3BDQ - chains A and B; structure by X-ray diffraction, 2.00 A resolution.

[Chain A (and B)]
Protein: Sterol carrier protein 2-like 2
Source organism: Aedes aegypti
Notes: chain B of this document is another copy of the same molecule, construct and numbering; everything in this record applies to it too
UniProt: Q0GY13 (Q0GY13_AEDAE); residues 1-105 here = UniProt positions 1-105
Chain sequence (110 residues; each row starts with the number of its first residue; numbers below 1 keep their minus sign (Ser-4 is residue -4)):
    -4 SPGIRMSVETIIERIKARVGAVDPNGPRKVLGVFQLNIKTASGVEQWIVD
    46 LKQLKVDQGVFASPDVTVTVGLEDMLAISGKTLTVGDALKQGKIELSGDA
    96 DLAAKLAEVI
Unresolved in the structure: -4 to -3 (chain B: fully traced)
Differences from the reference sequence: expression tag (-4 to 0)

[Interface between chain A and chain B]
Contacting residue pairs - 25 pairs, chain A then chain B:
  Lys76(A) - Lys85(B)
  Gly81(A) - Gly81(B)
  Leu84(A) - Leu84(B)  hydrophobic
  Leu84(A) - Glu103(B)
  Lys85(A) - Glu103(B)
  Gly87(A) - Glu103(B)
  Leu91(A) - Ala95(B)
  Leu91(A) - Asp96(B)
  Leu91(A) - Ala99(B)  hydrophobic
  Ser92(A) - Ala95(B)
  Gly93(A) - Gly93(B)
  Gly93(A) - Asp94(B)
  Gly93(A) - Ala95(B)  hydrogen bond (backbone-backbone)
  Asp94(A) - Gly93(B)
  Asp94(A) - Ala95(B)
  Ala95(A) - Ser92(B)
  Ala95(A) - Gly93(B)  hydrogen bond (backbone-backbone)
  Ala95(A) - Asp94(B)
  Ala95(A) - Ala95(B)
  Asp96(A) - Leu91(B)
  Ala99(A) - Leu84(B)  hydrophobic
  Ala99(A) - Leu91(B)  hydrophobic
  Ala102(A) - Lys85(B)
  Glu103(A) - Lys85(B)
  Glu103(A) - Gly87(B)
Other interface residues (no listed pair), chain A (15 interface residues in all): Ala98
Other interface residues (no listed pair), chain B (15 interface residues in all): Gln86, Ala98, Ala102

[In short]
The chain A/chain B interface involves 15 residues from each chain; the contacts include 2 hydrogen bonds. The
hydrogen-bonded pair Gly93(A)-Ala95(B) is a backbone contact.
Both chains are Sterol carrier protein 2-like 2 (Aedes aegypti). Entry 3BDQ (Room Tempreture Crystal Structure
of Sterol Carrier Protein-2 Like-2) was determined by X-ray diffraction (same publication as 2QZT).
